Entry 9B05 (electron microscopy, 2.40 A resolution); this record covers chains A and F of the 8 polymer chains in the assembly.

# Chain A (and F)
Molecule: Creatine kinase U-type, mitochondrial
Organism: Homo sapiens
Notes: EC 2.7.3.2; chain F of this document is another copy of the same molecule, construct and numbering; everything in this record applies to it too
Reference sequence: P12532 (KCRU_HUMAN); residues 1-379 here correspond to UniProt positions 39-417 (UniProt number = residue number + 38)
Sequence (418 residues; numbered -27 to 390; the number before each row is that of its first residue; numbers below 1 keep their minus sign (Met-27 is residue -27)):
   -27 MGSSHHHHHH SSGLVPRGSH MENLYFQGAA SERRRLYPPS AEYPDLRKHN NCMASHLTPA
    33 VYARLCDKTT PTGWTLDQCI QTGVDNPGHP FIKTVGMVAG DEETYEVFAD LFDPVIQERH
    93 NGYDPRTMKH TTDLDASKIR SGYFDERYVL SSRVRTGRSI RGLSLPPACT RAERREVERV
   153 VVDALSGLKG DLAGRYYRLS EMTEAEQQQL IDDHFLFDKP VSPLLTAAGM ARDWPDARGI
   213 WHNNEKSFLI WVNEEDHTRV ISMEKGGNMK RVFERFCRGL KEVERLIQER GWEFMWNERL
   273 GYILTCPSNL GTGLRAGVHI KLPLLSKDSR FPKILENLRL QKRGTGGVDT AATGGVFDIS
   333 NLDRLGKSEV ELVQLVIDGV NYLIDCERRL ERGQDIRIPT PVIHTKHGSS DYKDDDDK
Not modelled in the structure: -27 to 2, 63-64, 121, 293-294, 318-329, 360-390
Differences from the reference sequence: expression tag (-27 to 0, 380-390)
UniProt features mapped onto this chain:
  - region: Ala2 to Ala26 (Cardiolipin-binding)
  - binding site (ATP): Ser123 to Arg127, His186, Arg231, Arg287, Arg315 to Val320, Asp330
  - modified residue: Ser113 (Phosphoserine), Ser158 (Phosphoserine), Thr175 (Phosphothreonine), Ser194 (Phosphoserine), Thr317 (Phosphothreonine)
From the paper describing this entry:
  - catalytic residues: Glu227 (citing earlier work)
  - mutagenesis - H61A, H61K, D321N: unchanged catalytic activity
  - mutagenesis - E226A, E227D, E227Q: decreased catalytic activity
  - mutagenesis - E227D, E227Q: unchanged binding to all substrates
  - mutagenesis - H61A, H61K, E227Q: decreased binding to pCr

# How chain A and chain F interact
Pairs across the interface (17; chain A residue first):
  Thr44(A) with Arg7(F), hydrogen bond (backbone-side chain)
  Gly134(A) with Pro10(F)
  Leu135(A) with Pro10(F), hydrophobic
  Ser136(A) with Arg7(F)
  Ala140(A) with Arg7(F), hydrogen bond (backbone-side chain)
  Thr142(A) with Arg7(F)
  Glu145(A) with Arg7(F), salt bridge
  Arg262(A) with Tyr15(F); Arg19(F)
  Gly263(A) with Ser12(F), hydrogen bond (backbone-side chain); Tyr15(F); Pro31(F)
  Trp264(A) with Pro10(F), hydrophobic; Ser12(F); Ala13(F)
  Glu265(A) with Pro31(F); Ala32(F)
Also at the interface, not in a pair above, chain A (15 interface residues in all): Arg133, Glu148, Gln260, Glu261
Also at the interface, not in a pair above, chain F (10 interface residues in all): Tyr9, Asp17

# Summary
Chain A and chain F form an interface of 15 and 10 residues respectively, with 3 hydrogen bonds and 1 salt
bridge. Polar pairs include Glu145(A)-Arg7(F), Thr44(A)-Arg7(F) and Ala140(A)-Arg7(F). The paper reports the
catalytic residue Glu227(A); E226A, E227D and E227Q of chain A reduce catalytic activity; 6 substitutions were
tested in all.
Chain A and chain F are both Creatine kinase U-type, mitochondrial (Homo sapiens); the structure, Cryo-EM
structure of human uMtCK1, was determined by electron microscopy (same publication as 9B04, 9B0T, 9B0U, 9B14
and 9B16).
